PDB entry 4HHH | X-ray diffraction, 2.20 A resolution | chains B and T of the 8 polymer chains in the assembly

== Chain B ==
Protein: Ribulose bisphosphate carboxylase large chain
From: Pisum sativum
Notes: EC 4.1.1.39
Reference sequence: P04717 (RBL_PEA); residues 1-475 here = UniProt positions 1-475
Amino-acid sequence (475 residues; row label = number of the first residue in the row):
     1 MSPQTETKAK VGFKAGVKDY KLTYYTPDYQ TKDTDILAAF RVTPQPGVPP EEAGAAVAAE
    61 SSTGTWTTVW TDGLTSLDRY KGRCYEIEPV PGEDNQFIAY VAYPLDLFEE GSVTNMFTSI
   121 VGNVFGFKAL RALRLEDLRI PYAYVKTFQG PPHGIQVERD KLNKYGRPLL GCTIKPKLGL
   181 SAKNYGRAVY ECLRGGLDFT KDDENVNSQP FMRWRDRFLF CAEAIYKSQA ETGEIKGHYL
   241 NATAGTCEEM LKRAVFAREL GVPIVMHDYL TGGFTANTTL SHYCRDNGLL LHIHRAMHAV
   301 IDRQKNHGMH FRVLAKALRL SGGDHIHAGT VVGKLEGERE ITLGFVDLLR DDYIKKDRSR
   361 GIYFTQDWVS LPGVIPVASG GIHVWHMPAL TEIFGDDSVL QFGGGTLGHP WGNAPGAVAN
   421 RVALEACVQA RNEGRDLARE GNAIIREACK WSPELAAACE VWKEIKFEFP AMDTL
Disordered / not traced: 1-11, 470-475
Ligand contacts:
  - ribulose-1,5-diphosphate (RUB), molecule 1: Glu-60, Thr-65, Trp-66, Asn-123
  - ribulose-1,5-diphosphate (RUB), molecule 2: Thr-173, Lys-175, Lys-177, Asp-203, Glu-204, His-294, Arg-295, His-298, His-327, Gly-329, Lys-334, Leu-335, Ser-379, Gly-380, Gly-381, Gln-401, Phe-402, Gly-403, Gly-404
Swiss-Prot annotation at these positions:
  - active site (Proton acceptor): Lys-175, His-294
  - binding site (D-ribulose 1,5-bisphosphate): Lys-175, Lys-177, Glu-204, Arg-295, His-327, Lys-334, Ser-379, Gly-381, Gly-403, Gly-404
  - binding site (Mg(2+)): Lys-201, Asp-203, Glu-204
  - site: Lys-334 (Transition state stabilizer)
  - modified residue: Pro-3 (N-acetylproline), Lys-14 (N6,N6,N6-trimethyllysine), Lys-201 (N6-carboxylysine)
What the authors report for this chain:
  - binding site for ribulose-1,5-diphosphate: Lys-201, Glu-204, His-327, Lys-334

== Chain T ==
Protein: Ribulose bisphosphate carboxylase small chain
From: Pisum sativum
Amino-acid sequence (123 residues; row label = number of the first residue in the row):
     1 MQVWPPIGKK KFETLSYLPP LTRDQLLKEV EYLLRKGWVP CLEFELKKGF VYREHNKSPG
    61 YYDGRYWTMW KLPMFGTTDP AQVLKELDEV KKEYPRAFVR VIGFNNVRQV QCISFIAHTP
   121 ESY

== Interface between chain B and chain T ==
Residue-residue contacts - 78 pairs, chain B then chain T:
  Gln-156(B) / Arg-108(T)  hydrogen bond (side chain-backbone)
  Gln-156(B) / Gln-109(T)  hydrogen bond (side chain-backbone)
  Gln-156(B) / Val-110(T)
  Asp-160(B) / Arg-65(T)
  Asp-160(B) / Val-110(T)
  Lys-161(B) / Arg-65(T)  hydrogen bond (backbone-side chain)
  Asn-163(B) / Arg-65(T)
  Lys-164(B) / Glu-13(T)  salt bridge
  Tyr-165(B) / Thr-14(T)  hydrogen bond (backbone-side chain)
  Tyr-165(B) / Gln-111(T)
  Tyr-165(B) / Ser-114(T)
  Gly-166(B) / Thr-14(T)
  Gly-166(B) / Cys-112(T)  hydrogen bond (backbone-backbone)
  Gly-166(B) / Ile-113(T)
  Arg-167(B) / Glu-13(T)  salt bridge
  Arg-167(B) / Thr-14(T)  hydrogen bond
  Arg-194(B) / Trp-4(T)  hydrogen bond (side chain-backbone)
  Arg-194(B) / Pro-5(T)  hydrogen bond (side chain-backbone)
  Arg-194(B) / Pro-6(T)
  Gly-195(B) / Tyr-17(T)
  Gly-196(B) / Tyr-17(T)
  Tyr-226(B) / Arg-53(T)  hydrogen bond
  Gln-229(B) / Tyr-62(T)
  Ala-230(B) / Lys-10(T)
  Glu-231(B) / Pro-6(T)
  Thr-232(B) / Lys-10(T)
  Thr-232(B) / Lys-11(T)  hydrogen bond (backbone-backbone)
  Gly-233(B) / Lys-10(T)
  Gly-233(B) / Phe-50(T)
  Gly-233(B) / Val-51(T)
  Glu-234(B) / Lys-11(T)
  Glu-234(B) / Phe-12(T)  hydrogen bond (side chain-backbone)
  Glu-234(B) / Glu-13(T)  hydrogen bond (side chain-backbone)
  Ile-235(B) / Val-51(T)  hydrophobic
  Ile-235(B) / Tyr-62(T)  hydrophobic
  Ile-235(B) / Arg-65(T)
  Arg-258(B) / Ser-58(T)
  Arg-258(B) / Pro-59(T)
  Gly-261(B) / Arg-53(T)  hydrogen bond (backbone-side chain)
  Gly-261(B) / Lys-57(T)
  Gly-261(B) / Ser-58(T)
  Gly-261(B) / Pro-59(T)
  Gly-261(B) / Gly-60(T)
  Val-262(B) / Pro-59(T)
  Pro-263(B) / Tyr-62(T)
  Asn-287(B) / Pro-59(T)
  Gly-288(B) / Pro-59(T)
  Asp-351(B) / Arg-108(T)  salt bridge
  Pro-410(B) / Met-1(T)
  Trp-411(B) / Met-1(T)
  Trp-411(B) / Gln-2(T)
  Val-418(B) / Trp-4(T)
  Arg-421(B) / Glu-13(T)
  Arg-421(B) / Tyr-17(T)
  Val-422(B) / Tyr-17(T)
  Glu-425(B) / Glu-13(T)
  Glu-425(B) / Thr-14(T)
  Glu-425(B) / Leu-15(T)  hydrogen bond (side chain-backbone)
  Glu-425(B) / Ser-16(T)  hydrogen bond (side chain-backbone)
  Glu-425(B) / Tyr-17(T)  hydrogen bond (side chain-backbone)
  Glu-425(B) / Leu-18(T)
  Ala-426(B) / Leu-18(T)
  Gln-429(B) / Leu-15(T)
  Gln-429(B) / Leu-18(T)
  Gln-429(B) / Gln-25(T)
  Gln-429(B) / Glu-29(T)
  Arg-431(B) / Tyr-32(T)  hydrogen bond
  Asn-432(B) / Lys-28(T)
  Asn-432(B) / Glu-29(T)  hydrogen bond
  Asn-432(B) / Tyr-32(T)
  Asn-432(B) / Arg-35(T)  hydrogen bond (backbone-side chain)
  Glu-433(B) / Gln-25(T)
  Glu-433(B) / Lys-28(T)  salt bridge
  Trp-451(B) / Tyr-17(T)  hydrogen bond (side chain-backbone)
  Trp-451(B) / Leu-18(T)
  Trp-451(B) / Pro-19(T)  hydrophobic
  Pro-453(B) / Gln-2(T)
  Glu-454(B) / Trp-4(T)
Other interface residues (no listed pair), chain B (50 interface residues in all): Leu-162, Asp-198, Lys-236, Leu-289, Arg-350, Asp-396, Asp-397, Ala-414, Val-428, Gly-434
Other interface residues (no listed pair), chain T (38 interface residues in all): Leu-21, Arg-100

== In short ==
The interface between chain B and chain T involves 50 residues on one side and 38 on the other, with 20
hydrogen bonds and 4 salt bridges. Polar contacts include Lys-164(B)/Glu-13(T), Arg-167(B)/Glu-13(T) and
Asp-351(B)/Arg-108(T). Bound to chain B: ribulose-1,5-diphosphate. The paper reports a binding site for
ribulose-1,5-diphosphate at Lys-201(B), Glu-204(B) and His-327(B) among others.
Here chain B is Ribulose bisphosphate carboxylase large chain and chain T is Ribulose bisphosphate carboxylase
small chain, both from Pisum sativum. Entry 4HHH (Structure of Pisum sativum Rubisco) was determined by X-ray
diffraction.
